PDB entry 2K8M | solution NMR | chains B and C of the 4 polymer chains in the assembly

Chain B (and C):
Name: Protein S100-A13
Source organism: Homo sapiens
Notes: chain C of this document is another copy of the same molecule, construct and numbering; everything in this record applies to it too
UniProt: Q99584 (S10AD_HUMAN); numbering as in UniProt (aligned over 1-98)
Chain sequence (98 residues; row label = number of the first residue in the row):
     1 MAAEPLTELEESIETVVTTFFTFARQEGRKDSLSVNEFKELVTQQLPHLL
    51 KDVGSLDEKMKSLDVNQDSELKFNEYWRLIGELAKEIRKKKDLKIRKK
Curated features (UniProtKB/Swiss-Prot):
  - binding site (Ca(2+)): S32, E37, D64, N66, D68, E70, E75
  - modified residue: S32 (Phosphoserine)

Chain B / chain C interface:
Contacting residue pairs (27; chain B residue first):
  E8(B) - T15(C)
  E8(B) - T19(C)
  E8(B) - Q45(C)
  L9(B) - Q45(C)
  L9(B) - L46(C)
  S12(B) - T15(C)
  T15(B) - S12(C)
  V16(B) - S12(C)
  T19(B) - E8(C)
  D31(B) - R88(C)
  L41(B) - L9(C)
  Q45(B) - T7(C)
  Q45(B) - E8(C)
  Q45(B) - L9(C)
  L46(B) - E10(C)
  H48(B) - L6(C)
  H48(B) - E10(C)
  L49(B) - E10(C)
  L49(B) - I13(C)
  F73(B) - R88(C)
  W77(B) - A84(C)
  I80(B) - I13(C)
  A84(B) - I13(C)
  A84(B) - W77(C)
  R88(B) - F73(C)
  K98(B) - A2(C)
  K98(B) - E4(C)
Also at the interface, not in a pair above, chain B (23 interface residues in all): T7, E10, I13, L83, I87
Also at the interface, not in a pair above, chain C (22 interface residues in all): A3, H48, N74, L83, I87

Summary:
23 residues of chain B and 22 residues of chain C are in contact. Curated annotation (UniProt) lists 7
Ca2+-binding residues on chain B.
Chain B and chain C are both Protein S100-A13 (Homo sapiens); the structure, S100A13-C2A binary complex
structure, was determined by solution NMR.
